Entry 7Z53 (X-ray diffraction, 2.28 A resolution); this record covers chains B and D of the 6 polymer chains in the assembly.

Chain B (and D):
Protein: Myeloperoxidase heavy chain
Source organism: Homo sapiens
Notes: chain D of this document is another copy of the same molecule, construct and numbering; everything in this record applies to it too
Reference sequence: P05164 (PERM_HUMAN); residues 279-744 here = UniProt positions 279-744
Sequence (466 residues; numbered 279 to 744; the number before each row is that of its first residue):
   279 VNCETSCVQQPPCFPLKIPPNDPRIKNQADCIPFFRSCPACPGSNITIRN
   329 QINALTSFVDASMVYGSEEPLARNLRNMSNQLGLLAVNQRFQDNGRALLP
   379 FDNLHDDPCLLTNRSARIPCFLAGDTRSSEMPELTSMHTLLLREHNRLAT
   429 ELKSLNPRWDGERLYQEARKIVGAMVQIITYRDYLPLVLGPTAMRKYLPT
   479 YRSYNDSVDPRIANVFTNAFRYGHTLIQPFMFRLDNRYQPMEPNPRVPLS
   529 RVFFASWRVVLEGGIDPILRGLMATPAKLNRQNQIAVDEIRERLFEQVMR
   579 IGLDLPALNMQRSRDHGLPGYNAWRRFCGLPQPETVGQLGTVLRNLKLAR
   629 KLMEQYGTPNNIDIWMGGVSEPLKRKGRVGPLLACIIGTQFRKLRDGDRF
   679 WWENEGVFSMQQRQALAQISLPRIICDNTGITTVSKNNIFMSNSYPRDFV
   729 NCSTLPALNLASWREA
Not modelled in the structure: 744
Cystine bridges: Cys-281/Cys-291, Cys-285/Cys-309, Cys-387/Cys-398, Cys-606/Cys-663, Cys-704/Cys-730
Covalently attached groups: glycan linked to Asn-355, Asn-483; N-acetylglucosamine (NAG) linked to Asn-391
Modified positions: Cys-316 (S-hydroxycysteine; CSO)
Bound ions: Ca2+: Thr-334, Phe-336, Asp-338, Ser-340 (shared with 1 residue of chain A); heme c Fe near His-502 (its only coordinating residue here)
Residues lining bound ligands: heme c (HEC): Arg-405, Glu-408, Met-409, Tyr-462, Thr-495, Phe-498, Arg-499, Tyr-500, Gly-501, His-502, Ile-505, Phe-531, Leu-572, Phe-573, Leu-583, Leu-586, Arg-590
Curated features (UniProtKB/Swiss-Prot):
  - binding site (Ca(2+)): Thr-334, Phe-336, Asp-338, Ser-340
  - binding site (heme b): Glu-408, Met-409, His-502
  - site: Arg-405 (Transition state stabilizer)
  - modified residue: Cys-316 (Cysteine sulfenic acid (-SOH))
  - glycosylation (N-linked (GlcNAc...) asparagine): Asn-323, Asn-355, Asn-391, Asn-483, Asn-729
  - natural variant: Arg-447 (R447Q: In a colorectal cancer sample), Arg-569 (R569W: In MPOD)
From the paper describing this entry:
  - binding site for heme c: Glu-408

Interface between chain B and chain D:
Inter-chain disulfides: Cys-319(B)/Cys-319(D)
Pairs across the interface (8; chain B residue first):
  Ala-318(B) / Ser-322(D)
  Ala-318(B) / Thr-325(D)
  Cys-319(B) / Cys-319(D)  disulfide
  Ser-322(B) / Ala-318(D)
  Ile-324(B) / Ala-318(D)
  Thr-325(B) / Ala-318(D)
  Ser-485(B) / Arg-604(D)  hydrogen bond
  Arg-604(B) / Ser-485(D)  hydrogen bond
Interface residues without a listed pair, chain B (11 interface residues in all): Ile-326, Ile-330, Asp-484, Arg-489
Interface residues without a listed pair, chain D (10 interface residues in all): Ile-324, Ile-326, Ile-330, Arg-489

Overview:
11 residues of chain B face 10 of chain D across their interface; the contacts include 1 disulfide bond and 2
hydrogen bonds. The hydrogen-bonded pair is Ser-485(B)/Arg-604(D). Bound to chain B: heme c.
N-acetylglucosamine is covalently linked to Asn-391(B). From the paper: a binding site for heme c at
Glu-408(B).
Both chains are Myeloperoxidase heavy chain (Homo sapiens). Entry 7Z53 (Structure of native leukocyte
myeloperoxidase in complex with a truncated version (SPIN truncated) of the Staphyloccal ...) was determined
by X-ray diffraction (same publication as 7QZR).
